Entry 7F0R (electron microscopy, 5.80 A resolution (low resolution: residue-level contacts below are approximate; hydrogen-bond / salt-bridge calls are withheld)); this record covers chains D and H of the 9 polymer chains in the assembly.

== Chain D ==
Protein: DNA-directed RNA polymerase subunit beta'
Source organism: Pseudomonas aeruginosa (strain ATCC 15692 / DSM 22644 / CIP 104116 / JCM 14847 / LMG 12228 / 1C / PRS 101 / PAO1)
Notes: EC 2.7.7.6
UniProtKB: Q9HWC9 (RPOC_PSEAE); numbering as in UniProt (aligned over 2-1399)
Chain sequence (1412 residues; numbered 0 to 1411; the number before each row is that of its first residue; numbering starts at 0):
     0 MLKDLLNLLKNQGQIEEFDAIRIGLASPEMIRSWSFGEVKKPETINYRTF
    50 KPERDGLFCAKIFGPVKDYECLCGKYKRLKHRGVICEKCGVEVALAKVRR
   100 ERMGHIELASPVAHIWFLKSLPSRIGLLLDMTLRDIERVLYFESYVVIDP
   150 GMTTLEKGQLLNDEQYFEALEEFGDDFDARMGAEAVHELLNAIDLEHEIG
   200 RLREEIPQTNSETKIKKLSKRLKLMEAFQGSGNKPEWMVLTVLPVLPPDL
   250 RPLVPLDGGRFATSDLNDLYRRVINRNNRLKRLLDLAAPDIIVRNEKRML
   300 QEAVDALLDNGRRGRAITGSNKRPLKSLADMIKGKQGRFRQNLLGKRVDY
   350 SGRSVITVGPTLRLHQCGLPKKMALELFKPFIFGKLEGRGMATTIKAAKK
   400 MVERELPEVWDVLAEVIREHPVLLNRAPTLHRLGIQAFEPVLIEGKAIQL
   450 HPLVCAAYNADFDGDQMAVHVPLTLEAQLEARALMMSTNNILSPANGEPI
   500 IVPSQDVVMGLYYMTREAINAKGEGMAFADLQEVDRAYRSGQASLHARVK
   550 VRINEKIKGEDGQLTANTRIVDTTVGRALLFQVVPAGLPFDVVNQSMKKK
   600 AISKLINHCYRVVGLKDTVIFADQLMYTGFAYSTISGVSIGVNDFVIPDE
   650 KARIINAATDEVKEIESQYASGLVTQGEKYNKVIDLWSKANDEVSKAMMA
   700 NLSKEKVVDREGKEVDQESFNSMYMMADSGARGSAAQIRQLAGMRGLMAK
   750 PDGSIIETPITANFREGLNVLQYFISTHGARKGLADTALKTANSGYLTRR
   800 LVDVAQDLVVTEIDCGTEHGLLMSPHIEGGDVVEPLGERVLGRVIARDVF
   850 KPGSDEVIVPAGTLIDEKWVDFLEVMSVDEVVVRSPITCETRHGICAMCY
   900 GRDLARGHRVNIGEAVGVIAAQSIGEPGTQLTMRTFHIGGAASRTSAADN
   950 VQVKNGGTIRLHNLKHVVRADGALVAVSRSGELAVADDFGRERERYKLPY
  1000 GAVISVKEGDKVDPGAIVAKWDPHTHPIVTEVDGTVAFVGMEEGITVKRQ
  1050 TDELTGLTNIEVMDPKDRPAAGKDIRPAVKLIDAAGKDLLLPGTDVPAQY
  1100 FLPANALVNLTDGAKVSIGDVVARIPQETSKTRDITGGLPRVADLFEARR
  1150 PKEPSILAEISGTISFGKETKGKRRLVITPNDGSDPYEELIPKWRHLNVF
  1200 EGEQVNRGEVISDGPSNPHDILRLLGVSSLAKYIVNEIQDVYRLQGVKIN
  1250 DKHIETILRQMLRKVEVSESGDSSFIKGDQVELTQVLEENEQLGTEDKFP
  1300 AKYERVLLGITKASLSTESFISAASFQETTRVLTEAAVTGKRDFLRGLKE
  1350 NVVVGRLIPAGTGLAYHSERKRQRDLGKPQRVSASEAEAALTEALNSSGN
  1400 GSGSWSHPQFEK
Unresolved in the structure: 0-15, 932-945, 1127-1134, 1377-1411
Differences from the reference sequence: initiating methionine (0); expression tag (1, 1400-1411)
Bound ions: Zn2+ site 1: Cys-70, Cys-72, Cys-85; Mg2+ near Asp-464 (its only coordinating residue here); Zn2+ site 2 near Cys-898 (its only coordinating residue here)
UniProt features mapped onto this chain:
  - binding site (Zn(2+)): Cys-70, Cys-72, Cys-85, Cys-88, Cys-814, Cys-888, Cys-895, Cys-898
  - binding site (Mg(2+)): Asp-460, Asp-462, Asp-464

== Chain H ==
Molecule: 70-nt DNA strand
Sequence (70 nucleotides; row label = number of the first residue in the row):
    12 TTTCGAAAATAACGCTTGACGGAACCACACGATGCTGTAGAATGCGCGGC
    62 CTCTCGGTTGAGACGAAAGC
Unresolved in the structure: 12-25, 52-63, 78-81

== Chain D / chain H interface ==
Contacting residue pairs - 10 pairs, chain D then chain H:
  Arg-47(D) / DT44(H)
  Leu-120(D) / DT69(H)
  Glu-1146(D) / DG67(H)
  Lys-1170(D) / DC75(H)
  Gly-1171(D) / DC75(H)
  Thr-1310(D) / DG67(H)
  Thr-1310(D) / DG68(H)
  Lys-1311(D) / DG68(H)
  Arg-1330(D) / DG68(H)
  Arg-1330(D) / DT69(H)
Interface residues without a listed pair, chain D (13 interface residues in all): Thr-131, Thr-212, Pro-1139, Arg-1148, Lys-1172
Interface residues without a listed pair, chain H (8 interface residues in all): DC66, DG71, DA72

== Summary ==
13 residues of chain D and 8 residues of chain H are in contact. Cys-70(D), Cys-72(D) and Cys-85(D) coordinate
Zn2+ site 1. Curated annotation (UniProt) lists 8 Zn2+-binding residues and 3 Mg2+-binding residues on chain
D.
Chain D is DNA-directed RNA polymerase subunit beta' (Pseudomonas aeruginosa (strain ATCC 15692 / DSM 22644 /
CIP 104116 / JCM 14847 / LMG 12228 / 1C / PRS 101 / PAO1)) and chain H is a 70-nt DNA strand; the structure,
Cryo-EM structure of Pseudomonas aeruginosa SutA transcription activation complex, was determined by electron
microscopy (same publication as 7VF9, 7XL3 and 7XL4).
